PDB entry 7B0N | electron microscopy, 3.70 A resolution | chains D and c of the 42 polymer chains in the assembly

Chain D:
Molecule: NUCM protein
From: Yarrowia lipolytica
Notes: EC 1.6.99.3
UniProtKB: Q9UUU1 (Q9UUU1_YARLL); residues 1-466 here = UniProt positions 1-466
Chain sequence (466 residues; each row starts with the number of its first residue):
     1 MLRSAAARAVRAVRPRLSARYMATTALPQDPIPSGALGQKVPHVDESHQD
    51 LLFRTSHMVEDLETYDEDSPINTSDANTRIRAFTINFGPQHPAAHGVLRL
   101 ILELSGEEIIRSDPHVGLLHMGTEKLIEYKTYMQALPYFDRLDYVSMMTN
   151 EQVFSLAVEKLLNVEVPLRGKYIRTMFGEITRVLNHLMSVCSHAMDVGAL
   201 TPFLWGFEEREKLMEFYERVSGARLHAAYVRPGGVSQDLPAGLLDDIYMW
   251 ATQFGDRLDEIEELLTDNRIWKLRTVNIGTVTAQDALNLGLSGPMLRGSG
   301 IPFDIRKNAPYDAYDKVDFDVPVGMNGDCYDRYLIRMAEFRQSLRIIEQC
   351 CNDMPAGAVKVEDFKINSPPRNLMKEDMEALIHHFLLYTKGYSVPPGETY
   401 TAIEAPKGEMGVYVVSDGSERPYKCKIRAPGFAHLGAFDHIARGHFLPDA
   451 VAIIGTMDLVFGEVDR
Not modelled in the structure: 1-29
Sequence notes: engineered mutation M121 (Arg in Q9UUU1)
Small-molecule neighbours:
  - 1,2-Distearoyl-sn-glycerophosphoethanolamine (3PE): R269, I270, L273
  - diundecyl phosphatidyl choline (PLC): G35, A36, L37, G38
Reported in the primary citation:
  - mutagenesis - R121M: unchanged stability
  - conformationally variable residues (order/disorder transition): M121, Y144
  - catalytic residues: H95, Y144 (citing earlier work)
  - mutagenesis - R121M: abolished catalytic activity (quinone-reductase activity)
  - mutagenesis - R121M: decreased expression in response to complex I contents

Chain c:
Molecule: Subunit NUZM of NADH:Ubiquinone Oxidoreductase (Complex I)
From: Yarrowia lipolytica
UniProtKB: A0A1D8N3H5 (A0A1D8N3H5_YARLL); numbering as in UniProt (aligned over 1-182)
Chain sequence (182 residues; numbered 1 to 182; the number before each row is that of its first residue):
     1 MLPGGPVPVFKKYTVGSKGIWEKLRVLLAIAPNRSTGNPIVPLYRVPTPG
    51 SRPEANVYQDPSSYPTNDIAENPYWKRDHRRAYPQTAFFDQKTVTGLLEL
   101 GSEATPRIADGEAGTKALANIANGGVSFTQALGKSSKDVIYGEVLTVNGL
   151 PPVAPTLAPKQWKIIEGEAAIYPKGYPCRTFH

Interface between chain D and chain c:
Residue-residue contacts (74; chain D residue first):
  L162(D) - H79(c)
  L162(D) - R80(c)
  N163(D) - H79(c)  hydrogen bond (side chain-backbone)
  N163(D) - P84(c)
  K212(D) - G37(c)  hydrogen bond (side chain-backbone)
  K212(D) - Y44(c)
  E215(D) - R45(c)  salt bridge
  F216(D) - Y44(c)
  R219(D) - R45(c)
  R219(D) - P49(c)
  D238(D) - Y58(c)
  A241(D) - R52(c)
  A241(D) - E54(c)
  G242(D) - R52(c)
  D246(D) - R45(c)  hydrogen bond (side chain-backbone)
  Y248(D) - Y13(c)  hydrophobic
  M249(D) - Y13(c)  hydrophobic
  M249(D) - L43(c)  hydrophobic
  M249(D) - Y44(c)  hydrophobic
  T252(D) - K11(c)
  T252(D) - K12(c)
  T252(D) - Y13(c)
  Q253(D) - T14(c)
  Q253(D) - G37(c)
  D256(D) - K12(c)  salt bridge
  D256(D) - N33(c)
  D256(D) - R34(c)
  D256(D) - S35(c)  hydrogen bond
  E260(D) - R34(c)
  E260(D) - S35(c)
  E262(D) - Y172(c)  hydrogen bond
  E263(D) - R34(c)
  T266(D) - Y176(c)
  P302(D) - W162(c)  hydrogen bond (backbone-side chain)
  P302(D) - F181(c)  hydrophobic
  K307(D) - W162(c)
  K307(D) - H182(c)
  N308(D) - A158(c)
  N308(D) - K160(c)
  N308(D) - W162(c)
  D318(D) - H182(c)
  F319(D) - H182(c)
  D320(D) - I165(c)
  D320(D) - T180(c)
  D320(D) - F181(c)
  D320(D) - H182(c)  salt bridge
  V321(D) - T180(c)
  V321(D) - F181(c)  hydrogen bond (backbone-backbone)
  P322(D) - C178(c)  hydrophobic
  P322(D) - R179(c)
  V323(D) - C178(c)  hydrogen bond (backbone-side chain)
  V323(D) - R179(c)  hydrogen bond (backbone-backbone)
  V323(D) - F181(c)  hydrophobic
  G324(D) - P177(c)
  M325(D) - P177(c)  hydrogen bond (backbone-backbone)
  M325(D) - R179(c)
  N326(D) - P177(c)
  D331(D) - P177(c)
  L334(D) - Y172(c)  hydrogen bond (backbone-side chain)
  L334(D) - Y176(c)  hydrophobic
  L334(D) - P177(c)
  M337(D) - Y172(c)
  R341(D) - Y172(c)  hydrogen bond
  Q342(D) - I171(c)
  G357(D) - P61(c)
  E362(D) - S63(c)  hydrogen bond
  E362(D) - T66(c)  hydrogen bond
  E362(D) - R77(c)
  D363(D) - Y74(c)  hydrogen bond
  K365(D) - Y74(c)
  K365(D) - R80(c)
  P370(D) - D60(c)
  N372(D) - D60(c)
  S393(D) - R80(c)  hydrogen bond (backbone-side chain)
Other interface residues (no listed pair), chain D (54 interface residues in all): E218, D259, P310, Y330, I335, A338, A358, I366, L373, P395, P396
Other interface residues (no listed pair), chain c (41 interface residues in all): S62, R81, A82, Y83

In short:
54 residues of chain D face 41 of chain c across their interface; the contacts include 16 hydrogen bonds and 3
salt bridges. Among the polar pairs are E215(D)-R45(c), D256(D)-K12(c) and D320(D)-H182(c). From the paper:
catalytic residues H95(D) and Y144(D); R121M of chain D abolishes catalytic activity (quinone-reductase
activity).
Chain D is NUCM protein and chain c is Subunit NUZM of NADH:Ubiquinone Oxidoreductase (Complex I), both from
Yarrowia lipolytica; the structure, A 3.7-angstrom structure of Yarrowia lipolytica complex I with an R121M
mutation in NUCM, was determined by electron microscopy.
